8BQ5 - chains y and z of the 67 polymer chains in the assembly; structure by electron microscopy, 2.73 A resolution.

Chain y:
Molecule: Gamma carbonic anhydrase 2, mitochondrial
Organism: Arabidopsis thaliana
Notes: EC 4.2.1.-
Reference sequence: Q9C6B3 (GCA2_ARATH); residues 1-278 here = UniProt positions 1-278
Chain sequence (278 residues; each row starts with the number of its first residue):
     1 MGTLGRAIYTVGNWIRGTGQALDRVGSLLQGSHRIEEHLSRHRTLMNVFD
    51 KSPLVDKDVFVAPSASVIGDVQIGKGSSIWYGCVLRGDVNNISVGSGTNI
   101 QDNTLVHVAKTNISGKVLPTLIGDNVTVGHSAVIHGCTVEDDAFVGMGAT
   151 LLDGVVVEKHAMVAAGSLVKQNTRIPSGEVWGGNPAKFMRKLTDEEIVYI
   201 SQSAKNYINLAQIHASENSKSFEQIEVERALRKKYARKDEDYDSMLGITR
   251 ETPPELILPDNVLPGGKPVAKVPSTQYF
Not modelled in the structure: 266-278
Metal / ion sites: Zn2+: His-107, His-135 (shared with His-130(z) of chain z)
Small-molecule neighbours: crotonyl coenzyme A (COO): Asn-99, Gln-101, Thr-127, His-130, Phe-144, Gly-146, Met-147, Met-162, Ala-164, Ala-165, Val-180, Gly-183, Met-189, Arg-190, Tyr-199, Ser-203, Asn-206, Tyr-207
Curated features (UniProtKB/Swiss-Prot):
  - binding site (substrate): Arg-86 to Asp-88, Gln-101, Asp-102, Asn-209
  - binding site (Zn(2+)): His-107, His-130, His-135

Chain z:
Molecule: Gamma carbonic anhydrase 1, mitochondrial
Organism: Arabidopsis thaliana
Notes: EC 4.2.1.-
Reference sequence: Q9FWR5 (GCA1_ARATH); residue numbers follow UniProt; this construct covers 1-275
Chain sequence (275 residues; row label = number of the first residue in the row):
     1 MGTLGRAFYSVGFWIRETGQALDRLGCRLQGKNYFREQLSRHRTLMNVFD
    51 KAPIVDKEAFVAPSASVIGDVHIGRGSSIWYGCVLRGDVNTVSVGSGTNI
   101 QDNSLVHVAKSNLSGKVHPTIIGDNVTIGHSAVLHGCTVEDETFIGMGAT
   151 LLDGVVVEKHGMVAAGALVRQNTRIPSGEVWGGNPARFLRKLTDEEIAFI
   201 SQSATNYSNLAQAHAAENAKPLNVIEFEKVLRKKHALKDEEYDSMLGIVR
   251 ETPPELNLPNNILPDKETKRPSNVN
Not modelled in the structure: 1, 235-275
Metal / ion sites: Zn2+: His-130 (shared with His-107(y), His-135(y) of chain y)
Curated features (UniProtKB/Swiss-Prot):
  - binding site (substrate): Arg-86 to Asp-88, Gln-101, Asp-102, Asn-209
  - binding site (Zn(2+)): His-107, His-130, His-135

Interface between chain y and chain z:
Contacting residue pairs (98; chain y residue first):
  Ile-8(y) with Leu-29(z)
  Tyr-9(y) with Gln-30(z), hydrogen bond (backbone-side chain); Lys-32(z)
  Gly-12(y) with Gly-26(z)
  Asn-13(y) with Gln-30(z), hydrogen bond
  Ile-15(y) with Leu-22(z); Gly-26(z); Leu-29(z), hydrophobic
  Arg-16(y) with Asp-23(z), salt bridge; Gly-26(z); Cys-27(z); Gln-30(z); Tyr-34(z), hydrogen bond
  Gly-19(y) with Gly-19(z); Leu-22(z)
  Gln-20(y) with Asp-23(z), hydrogen bond
  Leu-22(y) with Ile-15(z); Gly-19(z); Leu-22(z), hydrophobic
  Asp-23(y) with Arg-16(z), salt bridge; Gln-20(z)
  Gly-26(y) with Gly-12(z); Ile-15(z); Arg-16(z)
  Ser-27(y) with Arg-16(z), hydrogen bond
  Leu-29(y) with Phe-8(z), hydrophobic; Val-11(z), hydrophobic; Gly-12(z); Ile-15(z), hydrophobic
  Gln-30(y) with Tyr-9(z), hydrogen bond (side chain-backbone); Gly-12(z); Phe-13(z); Arg-16(z), hydrogen bond
  His-33(y) with Tyr-9(z); Asn-47(z), hydrogen bond (backbone-side chain); Phe-49(z); Asp-50(z)
  Arg-34(y) with Tyr-9(z); Phe-13(z); Arg-16(z); Arg-43(z); Asn-47(z)
  Ile-35(y) with Arg-43(z), hydrogen bond (backbone-side chain); Leu-45(z); Asn-47(z), hydrogen bond (backbone-side chain)
  Glu-36(y) with Arg-16(z), salt bridge; Arg-43(z)
  Glu-37(y) with Arg-41(z), salt bridge; Arg-43(z)
  Arg-41(y) with Pro-63(z); Asn-218(z), hydrogen bond (side chain-backbone); Ala-219(z); Lys-220(z), hydrogen bond (side chain-backbone); Leu-222(z)
  Arg-43(y) with Asn-218(z), hydrogen bond (side chain-backbone); Lys-220(z), hydrogen bond (side chain-backbone); Pro-221(z)
  Met-46(y) with Tyr-81(z); Asn-218(z)
  Asn-47(y) with Glu-217(z)
  Phe-49(y) with Leu-210(z), hydrophobic; Ala-213(z), hydrophobic
  Ile-68(y) with Tyr-81(z), hydrophobic; His-214(z)
  Val-84(y) with Asp-102(z); Asn-103(z)
  Arg-86(y) with Trp-80(z); Tyr-81(z); Asp-102(z), salt bridge; His-130(z); Tyr-207(z), hydrogen bond; Leu-210(z); His-214(z)
  Asp-88(y) with Leu-210(z); His-214(z), salt bridge
  Asn-103(y) with Asn-103(z)
  Thr-104(y) with Asn-103(z)
  Leu-105(y) with Asp-102(z); Asn-103(z); His-130(z)
  His-107(y) with His-130(z), hydrogen bond; Tyr-207(z)
  Ile-113(y) with Glu-195(z)
  Val-133(y) with Ser-131(z); Met-147(z), hydrophobic
  His-135(y) with His-130(z), hydrogen bond; Met-147(z)
  Leu-152(y) with Met-147(z), hydrophobic
  Leu-168(y) with Ala-165(z)
  Asn-184(y) with Gly-166(z), hydrogen bond (side chain-backbone)
  Ser-219(y) with Lys-233(z)
  Phe-222(y) with Asn-33(z); Arg-36(z); Glu-37(z)
  Ile-225(y) with Gln-38(z)
  Glu-226(y) with Arg-36(z)
  Arg-229(y) with Arg-36(z); Gln-38(z)
Also at the interface, not in a pair above, chain y (52 interface residues in all): Thr-18, His-42, Val-48, Ser-66, Gly-82, Val-89, Thr-150, Ser-221, Glu-223
Also at the interface, not in a pair above, chain z (58 interface residues in all): Thr-18, Leu-25, Met-46, Ala-52, Pro-53, Ser-64, Gly-183, Asn-184, Phe-199

Overview:
52 residues of chain y face 58 of chain z across their interface, with 18 hydrogen bonds and 6 salt bridges.
Polar pairs include Arg-16(y)/Asp-23(z), Asp-23(y)/Arg-16(z) and Glu-36(y)/Arg-16(z). Ligands of chain y:
crotonyl coenzyme A.
Here chain y is Gamma carbonic anhydrase 2, mitochondrial and chain z is Gamma carbonic anhydrase 1,
mitochondrial, both from Arabidopsis thaliana. Entry 8BQ5 (Cryo-EM structure of the Arabidopsis thaliana
I+III2 supercomplex (Complete conformation 1 composition)) was determined by electron microscopy, deposited
together with 8BED, 8BEE, 8BEF, 8BEH, 8BEL, 8BEP, 8BPX and 8BQ6.
